Entry 9CEZ (electron microscopy, 3.41 A resolution); this record covers chains P and W of the 4 polymer chains in the assembly.

# Chain P
Name: Maltose/maltodextrin-binding periplasmic protein, Spizellomyces punctatus Fanzor 1
From: Escherichia coli K-12
UniProtKB: chimeric construct of P0AEX9, A0A0L0H5U9: residues -375 to -10 from P0AEX9 (MALE_ECOLI) positions 27-392 (UniProt number = residue number + 402); residues 2-638 from A0A0L0H5U9 positions 2-638 (same numbers)
Amino-acid sequence (1032 residues; row label = number of the first residue in the row; numbers below 1 keep their minus sign (Met-393 is residue -393)):
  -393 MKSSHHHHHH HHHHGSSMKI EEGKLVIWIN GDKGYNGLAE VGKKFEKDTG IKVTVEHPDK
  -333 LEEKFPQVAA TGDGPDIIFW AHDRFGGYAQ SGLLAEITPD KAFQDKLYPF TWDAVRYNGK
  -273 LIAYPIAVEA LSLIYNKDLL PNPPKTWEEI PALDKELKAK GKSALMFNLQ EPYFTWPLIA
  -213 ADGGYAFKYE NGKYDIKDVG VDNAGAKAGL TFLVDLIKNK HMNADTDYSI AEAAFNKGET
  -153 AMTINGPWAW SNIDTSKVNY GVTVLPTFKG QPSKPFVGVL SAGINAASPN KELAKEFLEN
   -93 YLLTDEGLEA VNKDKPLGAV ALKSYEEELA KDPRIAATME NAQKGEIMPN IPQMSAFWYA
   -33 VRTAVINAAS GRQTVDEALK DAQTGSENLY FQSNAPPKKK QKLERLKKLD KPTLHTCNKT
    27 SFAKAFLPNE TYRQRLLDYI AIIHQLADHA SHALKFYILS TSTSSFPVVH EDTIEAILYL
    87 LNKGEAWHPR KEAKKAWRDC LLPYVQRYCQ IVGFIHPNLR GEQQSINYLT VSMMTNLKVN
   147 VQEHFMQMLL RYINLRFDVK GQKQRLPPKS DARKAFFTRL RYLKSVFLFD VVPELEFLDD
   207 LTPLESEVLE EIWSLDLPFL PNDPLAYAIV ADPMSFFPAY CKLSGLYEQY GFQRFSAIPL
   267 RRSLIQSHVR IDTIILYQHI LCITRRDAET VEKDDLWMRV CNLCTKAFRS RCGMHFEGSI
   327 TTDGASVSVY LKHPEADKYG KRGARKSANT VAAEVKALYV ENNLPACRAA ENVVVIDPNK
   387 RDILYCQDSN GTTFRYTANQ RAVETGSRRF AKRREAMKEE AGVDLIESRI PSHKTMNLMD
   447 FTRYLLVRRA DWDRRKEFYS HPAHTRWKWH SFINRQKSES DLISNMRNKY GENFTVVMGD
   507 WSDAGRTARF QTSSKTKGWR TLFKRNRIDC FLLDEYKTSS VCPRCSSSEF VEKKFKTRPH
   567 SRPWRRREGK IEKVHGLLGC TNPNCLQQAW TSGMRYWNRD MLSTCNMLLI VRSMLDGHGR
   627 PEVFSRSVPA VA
Unresolved in the structure: -393 to 17, 346-361, 510-519, 634-638
Construct notes: expression tag (-393 to -376); linker (-9 to 1)
Ion coordination: Mg2+ site 1: Asp383, Asn385, Asp606; Mg2+ site 2: Asp383, Glu541; Zn2+: Cys548, Cys551, Cys586, Cys591
What the authors report for this chain:
  - mutagenesis - D606N: increased catalytic activity

# Chain W
Molecule: 96-nt RNA strand
From: Spizellomyces punctatus
Sequence (96 nucleotides; numbered 1 to 96; the number before each row is that of its first residue):
     1 GUUUUCCGAG CCGGUUGUCG CGCGGUUCAA UCCCUGGUGC GGGUGCUAGU GCCAAUACCC
    61 ACCGGCUCCG CACUAUCUAU AGGUUAUGAA AUCAAA
Unresolved in the structure: 1-4, 51-60, 91-96

# Interface between chain P and chain W
Pairs across the interface (120; chain P residue first):
  Pro18(P) with U76(W), base contact
  His21(P) with U76(W), base contact
  Thr22(P) with U76(W), phosphate contact
  Cys23(P) with U76(W), hydrogen bond to the sugar; C77(W), hydrogen bond to the sugar
  Asn24(P) with A75(W), base contact
  Lys25(P) with U35(W), base contact; U78(W), salt bridge to the phosphate
  Thr26(P) with U35(W), base contact
  Ser27(P) with U35(W), hydrogen bond to the phosphate
  Lys30(P) with C34(W), phosphate contact; U35(W), salt bridge to the phosphate
  Ser138(P) with A79(W), sugar contact
  Asn142(P) with A79(W), hydrogen bond to the sugar; U80(W), hydrogen bond to the sugar
  Asn146(P) with A81(W), hydrogen bond to the sugar
  His150(P) with A81(W), hydrogen bond to the sugar; G82(W), hydrogen bond to the sugar
  Arg157(P) with G83(W), salt bridge to the phosphate
  Phe261(P) with G82(W), phosphate contact
  Ser262(P) with A81(W), phosphate contact; G82(W), hydrogen bond to the phosphate
  Pro265(P) with U80(W), sugar contact; A81(W), phosphate contact
  Leu266(P) with U80(W), phosphate contact; A81(W), phosphate contact
  Arg267(P) with A79(W), hydrogen bond to the sugar; U80(W), phosphate contact
  Arg268(P) with A81(W), salt bridge to the phosphate
  Ser273(P) with A79(W), phosphate contact
  His274(P) with U78(W), salt bridge to the phosphate; A79(W), phosphate contact
  Lys312(P) with U35(W), base contact; G36(W), hydrogen bond to the base; G37(W), hydrogen bond to the base
  Ala313(P) with U35(W), base contact
  Arg315(P) with A72(W), salt bridge to the phosphate
  Arg317(P) with U74(W), base contact; A75(W), salt bridge to the phosphate; U76(W), salt bridge to the phosphate
  Cys318(P) with U74(W), phosphate contact
  Thr327(P) with C77(W), sugar contact
  Ser334(P) with C77(W), hydrogen bond to the sugar
  Tyr336(P) with C77(W), hydrogen bond to the base; U78(W), hydrogen bond to the sugar
  Arg387(P) with G20(W), salt bridge to the phosphate; C21(W), salt bridge to the phosphate
  Gln393(P) with G17(W), base contact
  Arg401(P) with G10(W), salt bridge to the phosphate
  Thr403(P) with A9(W), hydrogen bond to the phosphate
  Asn405(P) with C7(W), base contact; G8(W), sugar contact
  Gln406(P) with G8(W), sugar contact; A9(W), sugar contact
  Val409(P) with G8(W), sugar contact
  Arg414(P) with C7(W), sugar contact
  Arg415(P) with U31(W), sugar contact; C32(W), salt bridge to the phosphate
  Lys418(P) with C6(W), salt bridge to the phosphate; C7(W), salt bridge to the phosphate
  Arg419(P) with C32(W), salt bridge to the phosphate
  Glu421(P) with A86(W), hydrogen bond to the sugar; U87(W), sugar contact
  Asp430(P) with G88(W), sugar contact
  Leu431(P) with G88(W), sugar contact; A89(W), phosphate contact
  Ser434(P) with G88(W), hydrogen bond to the base
  Arg435(P) with G88(W), hydrogen bond to the sugar; A89(W), salt bridge to the phosphate
  Arg472(P) with C33(W), hydrogen bond to the phosphate; C34(W), salt bridge to the phosphate
  Trp475(P) with U35(W), hydrogen bond to the phosphate
  His476(P) with C33(W), salt bridge to the phosphate; C34(W), base contact
  Phe478(P) with C77(W), phosphate contact
  Ile479(P) with C34(W), base contact; U35(W), sugar contact
  Asn480(P) with C34(W), hydrogen bond to the base
  Arg481(P) with C77(W), salt bridge to the phosphate
  Gln482(P) with U35(W), hydrogen bond to the sugar; G36(W), sugar contact; A75(W), base contact
  Lys483(P) with G36(W), hydrogen bond to the phosphate; G37(W), salt bridge to the phosphate
  Ser486(P) with G36(W), hydrogen bond to the sugar
  Arg531(P) with A75(W), hydrogen bond to the phosphate; U76(W), salt bridge to the phosphate
  Arg550(P) with G17(W), salt bridge to the phosphate
  Lys562(P) with C19(W), hydrogen bond to the base
  Arg564(P) with C19(W), hydrogen bond to the sugar; G20(W), hydrogen bond to the phosphate; C21(W), sugar contact
  Ser567(P) with G20(W), sugar contact; G22(W), hydrogen bond to the base
  Pro569(P) with U5(W), sugar contact; G22(W), base contact
  Trp570(P) with U5(W), stacking on the base; C6(W), base contact; A86(W), phosphate contact
  Arg572(P) with G22(W), hydrogen bond to the base
  Arg573(P) with U5(W), salt bridge to the phosphate
  Val580(P) with C19(W), base contact
  His581(P) with G20(W), phosphate contact
  Gly582(P) with G20(W), hydrogen bond to the phosphate
  Leu583(P) with U18(W), sugar contact; C19(W), sugar contact
  Trp596(P) with U16(W), stacking on the base
  Ser598(P) with U16(W), hydrogen bond to the base
  Met600(P) with U16(W), base contact
  Arg601(P) with U16(W), base contact; G17(W), salt bridge to the phosphate
  Tyr602(P) with U16(W), hydrogen bond to the base; G17(W), hydrogen bond to the sugar; U18(W), sugar contact
  Trp603(P) with G17(W), base contact; U18(W), sugar contact
  Asn604(P) with U18(W), sugar contact; C19(W), sugar contact
  Met607(P) with G17(W), base contact
  Cys611(P) with G17(W), hydrogen bond to the base
Interface residues without a listed pair, chain P (82 interface residues in all): Gln153, Ser316, Arg568, Glu578

# In short
Chain P and chain W form an interface of 82 and 35 residues respectively, with 36 hydrogen bonds, 24 salt
bridges and 2 aromatic stacking contacts. Polar pairs include Lys312(P)-G36(W), Lys312(P)-G37(W) and
Tyr336(P)-C77(W). Asp383(P), Asn385(P) and Asp606(P) coordinate Mg2+ site 1. From the paper: D606N of chain P
increases catalytic activity.
Here chain P is Maltose/maltodextrin-binding periplasmic protein, Spizellomyces punctatus Fanzor 1
(Escherichia coli K-12) and chain W is a 96-nt RNA strand (Spizellomyces punctatus). Entry 9CEZ (Spizellomyces
punctatus Fanzor (SpuFz) State 6) was determined by electron microscopy together with 9CER, 9CES, 9CET, 9CEU,
9CEV, 9CEW and 6 further entries from the same study.
